Entry 7K81 (X-ray diffraction, 2.00 A resolution); this record covers chain G.

# Chain G
Protein: KIR3DL1
From: Homo sapiens
UniProt: I6LEL9 (I6LEL9_HUMAN); residues 6-294 here correspond to UniProt positions 27-315 (UniProt number = residue number + 21)
Amino-acid sequence (289 residues; row label = number of the first residue in the row):
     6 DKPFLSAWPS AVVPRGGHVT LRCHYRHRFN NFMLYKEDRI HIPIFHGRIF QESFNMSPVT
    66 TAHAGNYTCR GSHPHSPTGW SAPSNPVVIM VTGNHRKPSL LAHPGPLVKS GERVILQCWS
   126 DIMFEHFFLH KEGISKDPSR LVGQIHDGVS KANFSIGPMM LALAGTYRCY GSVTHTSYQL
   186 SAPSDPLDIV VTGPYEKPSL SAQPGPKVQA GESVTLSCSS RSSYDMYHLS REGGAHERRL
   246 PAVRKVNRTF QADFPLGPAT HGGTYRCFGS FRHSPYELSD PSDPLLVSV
Unresolved in the structure: 209-217
Disulfides: C28-C74, C123-C174, C223-C272
Glycans and other covalent adducts: N-acetylglucosamine (NAG) linked to N60, N71, N158, N252

# Overview
Covalently linked N-acetylglucosamine: at N60, N71, N158 and N252.
Chain G is KIR3DL1 (Homo sapiens); the structure, KIR3DL1*005 in complex with HLA-A*24:02 presenting the
RYPLTFGW peptide, was determined by X-ray diffraction together with 7K80 from the same study.
